4X9D - chains C and D of the 6 polymer chains in the assembly; structure by X-ray diffraction, 1.50 A resolution.

== Chain C (and D) ==
Protein: Uncharacterized protein MJ1435
Source organism: Methanocaldococcus jannaschii
Notes: chain D of this document is another copy of the same molecule, construct and numbering; everything in this record applies to it too
UniProtKB: Q58830 (Y1435_METJA); residues 1-71 here = UniProt positions 1-71
Chain sequence (71 residues; numbered 1 to 71; the number before each row is that of its first residue):
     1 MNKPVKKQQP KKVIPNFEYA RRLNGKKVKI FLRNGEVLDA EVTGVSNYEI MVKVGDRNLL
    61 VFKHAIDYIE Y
Unresolved in the structure: 1-15 (chain D: 1-12)
Ion coordination: Na+: Tyr48 (together with uridine-5'-monophosphate)
Ligand contacts:
  - uridine-5'-monophosphate (U5P), molecule 1: Glu18, Asn47, Tyr48, Lys63, His64
  - uridine-5'-monophosphate (U5P), molecule 2: Tyr48, Phe62, His64

== How chain C and chain D interact ==
Contacting residue pairs (43):
  Leu32(C) - Tyr68(D)  hydrophobic
  Arg33(C) - Arg33(D)
  Arg33(C) - His64(D)  hydrogen bond (side chain-backbone)
  Arg33(C) - Ile66(D)
  Arg33(C) - Asp67(D)  salt bridge
  Asn34(C) - Asp67(D)
  Glu36(C) - Tyr68(D)  hydrogen bond
  Gly44(C) - Tyr19(D)
  Val45(C) - Asn16(D)
  Val45(C) - Tyr19(D)
  Ser46(C) - Asn16(D)
  Ser46(C) - Phe17(D)
  Ser46(C) - Tyr19(D)
  Asn47(C) - Asn16(D)
  Asn47(C) - Phe17(D)
  Glu49(C) - Glu18(D)
  Glu49(C) - Tyr19(D)  hydrogen bond (side chain-backbone)
  Glu49(C) - Ala20(D)  hydrogen bond (side chain-backbone)
  Met51(C) - Tyr19(D)  hydrophobic
  Met51(C) - Tyr71(D)
  Arg57(C) - Phe31(D)
  Arg57(C) - Glu70(D)  salt bridge
  Asn58(C) - Ile69(D)
  Asn58(C) - Glu70(D)
  Asn58(C) - Tyr71(D)  hydrogen bond (backbone-backbone)
  Leu59(C) - Tyr68(D)  hydrophobic
  Leu59(C) - Ile69(D)
  Leu59(C) - Glu70(D)
  Leu59(C) - Tyr71(D)
  Leu60(C) - Ala20(D)  hydrophobic
  Leu60(C) - Leu23(D)  hydrophobic
  Leu60(C) - Tyr68(D)
  Leu60(C) - Ile69(D)  hydrogen bond (backbone-backbone)
  Leu60(C) - Tyr71(D)
  Val61(C) - Asp67(D)
  Val61(C) - Tyr68(D)  hydrophobic
  Phe62(C) - Ile66(D)  hydrophobic
  Phe62(C) - Asp67(D)  hydrogen bond (backbone-backbone)
  Phe62(C) - Ile69(D)  hydrophobic
  His64(C) - Lys63(D)  hydrogen bond (side chain-backbone)
  His64(C) - His64(D)
  His64(C) - Ile66(D)  hydrogen bond (side chain-backbone)
  Ala65(C) - Asp67(D)
Other interface residues (no listed pair), chain D (17 interface residues in all): Ala65

== Summary ==
The interface between chain C and chain D involves 18 residues on one side and 17 on the other; the contacts
include 9 hydrogen bonds and 2 salt bridges. Polar pairs include Arg33(C)-Asp67(D), Arg57(C)-Glu70(D) and
Arg33(C)-His64(D). Chain C binds uridine-5'-monophosphate.
Both chains are Uncharacterized protein MJ1435 (Methanocaldococcus jannaschii). Entry 4X9D (High-resolution
structure of Hfq from Methanococcus jannaschii in complex with UMP) was determined by X-ray diffraction,
deposited together with 5DY9 and 4X9C.
